Entry 3CKN (X-ray diffraction, 2.20 A resolution); this record covers chain A.

# Chain A
Molecule: Putative uncharacterized protein
From: Mycobacterium paratuberculosis
UniProt: Q73WU1 (Q73WU1_MYCPA); numbering as in UniProt (aligned over 1-329)
Chain sequence (329 residues; each row starts with the number of its first residue):
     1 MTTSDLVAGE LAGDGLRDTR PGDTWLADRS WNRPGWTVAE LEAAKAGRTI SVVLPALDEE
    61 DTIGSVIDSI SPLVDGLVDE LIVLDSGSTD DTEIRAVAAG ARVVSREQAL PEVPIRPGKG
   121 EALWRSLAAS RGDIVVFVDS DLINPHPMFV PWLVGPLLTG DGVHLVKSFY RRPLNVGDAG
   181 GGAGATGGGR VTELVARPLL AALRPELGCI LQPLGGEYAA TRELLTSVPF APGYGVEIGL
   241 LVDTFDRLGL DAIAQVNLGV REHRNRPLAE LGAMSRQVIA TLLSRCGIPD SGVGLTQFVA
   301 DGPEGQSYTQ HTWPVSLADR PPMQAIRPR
Disordered / not traced: 1-14, 174-188
Metal / ion sites: Mn2+: Asp141 (together with UDP)
Residues lining bound ligands: UDP (uridine-5'-diphosphate): Pro55, Ala56, Leu57, Glu59, Ser86, Gly118, Lys119, Ala122, Asp139, Ser140, Asp141, Tyr234, His263, Arg266, Met274
Swiss-Prot annotation at these positions:
  - binding site (UDP-alpha-D-glucose): Pro55 to Glu59, Ser86, Lys119, Asp139 to Asp141, Tyr234 to Glu237
  - binding site (Mn(2+)): Asp141, His263
  - binding site ((2R)-3-phosphoglycerate): Gly189 to Thr192, Asn265

# Summary
Bound to chain A: UDP. From UniProt: 14 UDP-alpha-D-glucose-binding residues, Mn2+-binding residues Asp141 and
His263 and 5 (2R)-3-phosphoglycerate-binding residues.
Chain A is Putative uncharacterized protein (Mycobacterium paratuberculosis); the structure, Crystal Structure
of a Mycobacterial Protein, was determined by X-ray diffraction together with 3CKJ, 3CKO, 3CKQ and 3CKV from
the same study.
